6W6V - chains D and K of the 11 polymer chains in the assembly; structure by electron microscopy, 3.00 A resolution.

# Chain D
Name: RNases MRP/P 32.9 kDa subunit
From: Saccharomyces cerevisiae S288C
UniProtKB: P38336 (POP4_YEAST); residues 1-279 here = UniProt positions 1-279
Chain sequence (279 residues; each row starts with the number of its first residue):
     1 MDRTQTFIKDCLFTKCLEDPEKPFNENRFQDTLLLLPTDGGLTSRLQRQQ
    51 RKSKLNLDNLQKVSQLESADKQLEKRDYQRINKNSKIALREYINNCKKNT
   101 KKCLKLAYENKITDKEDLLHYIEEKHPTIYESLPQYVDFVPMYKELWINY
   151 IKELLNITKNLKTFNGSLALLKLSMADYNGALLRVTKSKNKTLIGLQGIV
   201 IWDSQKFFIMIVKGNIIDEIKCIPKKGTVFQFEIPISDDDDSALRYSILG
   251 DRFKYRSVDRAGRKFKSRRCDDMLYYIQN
Unresolved in the structure: 1-67
UniProt features mapped onto this chain:
  - modified residue: Ser64 (Phosphoserine)

# Chain K
Name: Ribonuclease MRP protein subunit SNM1
From: Saccharomyces cerevisiae S288C
UniProtKB: P40993 (RMRP_YEAST); numbering as in UniProt (aligned over 1-198)
Chain sequence (198 residues; numbered 1 to 198; the number before each row is that of its first residue):
     1 MNKDQAEKYQERSLRQKYNLLHVLPTLNSRALSGLYYKNFHNSVKRYQIM
    51 LPEQLKSGKFCSHCGCVYVPNFNASLQLTTNTEQGDSDELGGESMEGPKK
   101 CIQVNCLNCEKSKLFEWKSEFVVPTFGQDVSPMINSTSSGKVSYAVKKPQ
   151 KSKTSTGKERSKKRKLNSLTNLLSKRNQEKKMEKKKSSSLSLESFMKS
Unresolved in the structure: 1-2, 82-198

# Chain D / chain K interface
Contacting residue pairs (39; chain D residue first):
  Lys71(D) with Lys59(K)
  Arg76(D) with Phe60(K)
  Asp77(D) with Phe60(K)
  Tyr78(D) with Asn42(K), hydrogen bond
  Arg80(D) with Val67(K)
  Ile81(D) with Tyr37(K), hydrophobic; Cys64(K), hydrophobic; Val69(K), hydrophobic
  Asn82(D) with Lys38(K), hydrogen bond
  Asn84(D) with Val67(K), hydrogen bond (side chain-backbone)
  Ser85(D) with Leu35(K)
  Ala88(D) with Leu32(K), hydrophobic
  Leu89(D) with Leu32(K)
  Phe139(D) with Leu27(K), hydrophobic
  Met142(D) with Thr26(K)
  Tyr143(D) with Val23(K), hydrophobic; Tyr36(K), hydrogen bond
  Trp147(D) with His22(K)
  Tyr150(D) with Asn19(K)
  Glu153(D) with Arg15(K)
  Leu154(D) with Arg12(K)
  Leu168(D) with Lys3(K)
  Lys172(D) with Arg12(K), hydrogen bond (backbone-side chain)
  Met175(D) with Tyr9(K); Arg12(K), hydrogen bond (backbone-side chain)
  Ala176(D) with Arg12(K)
  Asp177(D) with Leu20(K); Asn39(K)
  Asn179(D) with Tyr36(K)
  Ile201(D) with Tyr36(K), hydrogen bond (backbone-side chain)
  Trp202(D) with Leu35(K); Tyr36(K), hydrophobic
  Val258(D) with Arg46(K)
  Asp259(D) with Tyr9(K), hydrogen bond; Arg12(K), salt bridge; Gln16(K); Tyr47(K), hydrogen bond
  Arg260(D) with Tyr9(K), hydrogen bond (backbone-side chain); Tyr47(K)
Interface residues without a listed pair, chain D (34 interface residues in all): Ala69, Glu74, Tyr92, Asn156, Leu171
Interface residues without a listed pair, chain K (31 interface residues in all): Asp4, Lys8, Gly34, His41, Leu55, Tyr68

# Overview
34 residues of chain D and 31 residues of chain K are in contact, with 10 hydrogen bonds and 1 salt bridge.
Polar pairs include Asp259(D)-Arg12(K), Tyr78(D)-Asn42(K) and Asn82(D)-Lys38(K).
Chain D is RNases MRP/P 32.9 kDa subunit and chain K is Ribonuclease MRP protein subunit SNM1, both from
Saccharomyces cerevisiae S288C; the structure, Structure of yeast RNase MRP holoenzyme, was determined by
electron microscopy.
